8CVY - chains A and E of the 7 polymer chains in the assembly; structure by electron microscopy, 3.60 A resolution.

== Chain A ==
Name: Glycogen [starch] synthase, muscle
Source organism: Homo sapiens
Notes: EC 2.4.1.11
UniProt: P13807 (GYS1_HUMAN); residues 1-634 here = UniProt positions 1-634
Amino-acid sequence (634 residues; row label = number of the first residue in the row):
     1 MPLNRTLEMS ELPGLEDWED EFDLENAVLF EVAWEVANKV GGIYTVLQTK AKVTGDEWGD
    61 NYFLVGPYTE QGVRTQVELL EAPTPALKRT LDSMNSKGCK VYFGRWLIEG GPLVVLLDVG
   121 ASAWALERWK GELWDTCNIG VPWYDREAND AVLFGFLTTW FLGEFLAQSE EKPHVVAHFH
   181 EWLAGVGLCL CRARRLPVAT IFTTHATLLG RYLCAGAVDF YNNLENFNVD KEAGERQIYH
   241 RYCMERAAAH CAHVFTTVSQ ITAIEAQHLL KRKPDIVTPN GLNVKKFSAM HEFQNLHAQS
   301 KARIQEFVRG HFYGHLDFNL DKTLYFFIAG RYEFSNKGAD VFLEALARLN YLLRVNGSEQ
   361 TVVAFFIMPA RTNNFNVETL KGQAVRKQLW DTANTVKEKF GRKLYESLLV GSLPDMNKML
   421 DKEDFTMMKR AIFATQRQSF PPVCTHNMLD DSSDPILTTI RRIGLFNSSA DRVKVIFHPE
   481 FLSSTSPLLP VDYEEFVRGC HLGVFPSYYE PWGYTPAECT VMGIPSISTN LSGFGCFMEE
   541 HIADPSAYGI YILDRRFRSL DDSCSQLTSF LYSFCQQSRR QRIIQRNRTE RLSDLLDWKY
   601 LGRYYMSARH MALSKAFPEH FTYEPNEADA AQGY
Unresolved in the structure: 1-21, 627-634
Sequence notes: engineered mutation Glu8 (Ser in P13807), Glu11 (Ser in P13807)
UniProt features mapped onto this chain:
  - binding site (UDP): Lys39, Arg331, Thr515
  - binding site (UDP-alpha-D-glucose): His205, Arg211, Arg331, Glu510, Trp512, Gly513
  - binding site (alpha-D-glucose 6-phosphate): His291, Glu292, Gln294, His297, Lys301, His501, Arg582, Arg586
  - modified residue: Ser412 (Phosphoserine)
  - natural variant: Gly464 (G464S: In NIDDM)
Reported in the primary citation:
  - mutagenesis - S8E/S11E: increased catalytic activity

== Chain E ==
Name: Glycogenin-1
Source organism: Homo sapiens
Notes: EC 2.4.1.186
UniProt: P46976 (GLYG_HUMAN); numbering as in UniProt (aligned over 1-350)
Amino-acid sequence (352 residues; row label = number of the first residue in the row; numbers below 1 keep their minus sign (Gly-1 is residue -1)):
    -1 GPMTDQAFVT LTTNDAYAKG ALVLGSSLKQ HRTTRRLVVL ATPQVSDSMR KVLETVFDEV
    59 IMVDVLDSGD SAHLTLMKRP ELGVTLTKLH CWSLTQYSKC VFMDADTLVL ANIDDLFDRE
   119 ELSAAPDPGW PDCFNSGVFV YQPSVETYNQ LLHLASEQGS FDGGDQGILN TFFSSWATTD
   179 IRKHLPFIYN LSSISIFSYL PAFKVFGASA KVVHFLGRVK PWNYTYDPKT KSVKSEAHDP
   239 NMTHPEFLIL WWNIFTTNVL PLLQQFGLVK DTCSYVNVLS DLVYTLAFSC GFCRKEDVSG
   299 AISHLSLGEI PAMAQPFVSS EERKERWEQG QADYMGADSF DNIKRKLDTY LQ
Unresolved in the structure: -1 to 315, 349-350
Sequence notes: expression tag (-1 to 0); engineered mutation Phe195 (Tyr in P46976)
UniProt features mapped onto this chain:
  - region: Ser301 to Met333 (Interaction with GYS1)
  - binding site (UDP): Leu9, Thr11, Asn12, Tyr15, Arg77, Asp102, Ala103, Asp104, His212, Gly215, Lys218
  - binding site (UDP-alpha-D-glucose): Leu9, Thr11, Asn12, Tyr15, Arg77, Lys86, Asp102, Ala103, Asp104, Asn133, Ser134, Asp160, Asp163, Gln164, Gly215, Lys218
  - binding site (Mn(2+)): Asp102, Asp104, His212
  - site: Lys86 (Important for catalytic activity)
  - modified residue: Thr2 (N-acetylthreonine), Ser44 (Phosphoserine)
  - natural variant: Ala16 (A16P: In PGBM2), Thr83 (T83M: In GSD15), Asp102 (D102H: In PGBM2)
Reported in the primary citation:
  - mutagenesis - Y195F: unchanged catalytic activity (GYS1 activity) (citing earlier work)

== Chain A / chain E interface ==
Residue-residue contacts (50; chain A residue first):
  Glu127(A) - Lys322(E)  salt bridge
  Lys130(A) - Glu326(E)  salt bridge
  Gly131(A) - Lys322(E)
  Trp134(A) - Ser318(E)
  Trp134(A) - Glu319(E)
  Trp134(A) - Arg321(E)
  Trp134(A) - Lys322(E)
  Asp135(A) - Lys344(E)  hydrogen bond (backbone-side chain)
  Thr136(A) - Lys344(E)  hydrogen bond (backbone-side chain)
  Thr136(A) - Tyr348(E)  hydrogen bond (backbone-side chain)
  Cys137(A) - Ile341(E)
  Cys137(A) - Leu345(E)  hydrophobic
  Asn138(A) - Arg321(E)
  Asn138(A) - Ile341(E)
  Gly140(A) - Trp325(E)
  Val141(A) - Trp325(E)
  Val141(A) - Glu326(E)
  Pro142(A) - Trp325(E)
  Pro142(A) - Glu326(E)
  Trp143(A) - Glu326(E)  hydrogen bond (backbone-backbone)
  Tyr144(A) - Gln327(E)
  Tyr144(A) - Gly328(E)
  Arg192(A) - Tyr348(E)  hydrogen bond (side chain-backbone)
  Ala193(A) - Tyr348(E)
  Arg195(A) - Thr347(E)  hydrogen bond (side chain-backbone)
  Arg195(A) - Tyr348(E)
  Asn228(A) - Met333(E)
  Asp230(A) - Tyr332(E)
  Asp230(A) - Met333(E)
  Asp230(A) - Ser337(E)
  Asp230(A) - Phe338(E)
  Lys231(A) - Tyr332(E)
  Lys231(A) - Met333(E)
  Gly234(A) - Tyr332(E)
  Glu235(A) - Tyr332(E)
  Tyr239(A) - Trp325(E)  hydrophobic
  Tyr239(A) - Tyr332(E)  hydrophobic
  Tyr239(A) - Asp336(E)  hydrogen bond (side chain-backbone)
  Tyr239(A) - Ser337(E)
  Tyr239(A) - Phe338(E)  hydrogen bond (side chain-backbone)
  His240(A) - Trp325(E)
  Cys243(A) - Phe338(E)  hydrophobic
  Cys243(A) - Ile341(E)  hydrophobic
  Arg246(A) - Phe338(E)
  Arg246(A) - Asp339(E)  salt bridge
  Arg246(A) - Lys342(E)
  Ala247(A) - Phe338(E)
  Ala247(A) - Leu345(E)  hydrophobic
  His250(A) - Asp346(E)  salt bridge
  Cys251(A) - Leu345(E)  hydrophobic
Also at the interface, not in a pair above, chain A (29 interface residues in all): Ile139
Also at the interface, not in a pair above, chain E (22 interface residues in all): Ala330

== Overview ==
29 residues of chain A and 22 residues of chain E are in contact; the contacts include 8 hydrogen bonds and 4
salt bridges. Polar pairs include Glu127(A)-Lys322(E), Lys130(A)-Glu326(E) and Arg246(A)-Asp339(E). The paper
reports that S8E/S11E of chain A increase catalytic activity; Y195F of chain E leaves catalytic activity (GYS1
activity) unchanged.
Here chain A is Glycogen [starch] synthase, muscle and chain E is Glycogenin-1, both from Homo sapiens. Entry
8CVY (Human glycogenin-1 and glycogen synthase-1 complex in the apo mobile state) was determined by electron
microscopy (same publication as 8CVX and 8CVZ).
